9B1A - chains A and C of the 4 polymer chains in the assembly; structure by electron microscopy, 2.30 A resolution.

Chain A:
Molecule: Capsid protein VP1
Organism: enterovirus D68
Notes: EC 3.4.22.29, 3.6.1.15, 3.4.22.28, 2.7.7.48
UniProtKB: A0A097BW12 (A0A097BW12_HED68); residues -11 to 297 here correspond to UniProt positions 553-861 (UniProt number = residue number + 564)
Chain sequence (309 residues; numbered -11 to 297; the number before each row is that of its first residue; numbers below 1 keep their minus sign (Leu-11 is residue -11)):
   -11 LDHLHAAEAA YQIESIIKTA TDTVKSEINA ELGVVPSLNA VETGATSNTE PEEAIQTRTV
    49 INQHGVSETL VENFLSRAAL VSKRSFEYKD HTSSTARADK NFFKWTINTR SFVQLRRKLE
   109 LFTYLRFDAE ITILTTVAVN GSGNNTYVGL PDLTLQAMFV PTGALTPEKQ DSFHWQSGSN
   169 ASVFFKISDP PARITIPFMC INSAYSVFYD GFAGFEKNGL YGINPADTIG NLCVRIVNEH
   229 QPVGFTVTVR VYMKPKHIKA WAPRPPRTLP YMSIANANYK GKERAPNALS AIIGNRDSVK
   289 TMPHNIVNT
Disordered / not traced: -11 to 0, 84-85, 130-134, 297
Residues lining bound ligands: A1AIF ((5M)-5-{8-[({4-[(propan-2-yl)oxy]phenyl}methyl)amino]quinolin-4-yl}pyridine-2-carbonitrile): Val69, Trp93, Ile95, Asn96, Thr97, Leu107, Leu113, Phe115, Ala117, Ile119, Ala145, Met146, Phe147, Ala169, Ser170, Val171, Ile182, Ile184, Tyr193, Val195, Ile217, Leu220, Met241

Chain C:
Molecule: viral protein 2
Organism: enterovirus D68
UniProtKB: A0A0A7X639 (A0A0A7X639_9ENTO); residues 1-248 here correspond to UniProt positions 70-317 (UniProt number = residue number + 69)
Chain sequence (248 residues; each row starts with the number of its first residue):
     1 SPSAEACGYS DRVLQLKLGN SAIVTQEAAN YCCAYGEWPN YLPDHEAVAI DKPTQPETAT
    61 DRFYTLKSVK WETGSTGWWW KLPDALNNIG MFGQNVQHHY LYRSGFLIHV QCNATKFHQG
   121 ALLVVAIPEH QRGAHNTNTS PGFDDIMKGE EGGTFNHPYV LDDGTSLACA TIFPHQWINL
   181 RTNNSATIVL PWMNAAPMDF PLRHNQWTLA IIPVVPLGTR TTSSMVPITV SIAPMCCEFN
   241 GLRHAITQ
Disordered / not traced: 1-9, 248

How chain A and chain C interact:
Residue-residue contacts - 103 pairs, chain A then chain C:
  Val29(A) with Trp177(C)
  Glu30(A) with Gln176(C); Trp177(C), hydrogen bond (backbone-backbone); Asn179(C), hydrogen bond; Thr182(C), hydrogen bond; Asn183(C)
  Thr31(A) with Ala29(C); His175(C); Gln176(C), hydrogen bond (backbone-side chain)
  Gly32(A) with His175(C)
  Thr111(A) with Glu129(C)
  Tyr112(A) with Glu129(C), hydrogen bond; Met193(C); Asn194(C); Ala195(C)
  Asn190(A) with Ala195(C); Ala196(C)
  Ser191(A) with Ala195(C)
  Ala192(A) with Ala195(C)
  Phe196(A) with Glu129(C); Gln131(C)
  Tyr197(A) with Glu129(C); Gln131(C), hydrogen bond (backbone-side chain); His204(C)
  Asp198(A) with Lys81(C), salt bridge; Glu129(C), hydrogen bond (backbone-side chain); His130(C); Ile146(C); His204(C); Asn205(C), hydrogen bond (backbone-backbone); Thr208(C)
  Gly199(A) with Arg203(C)
  Phe200(A) with Gly142(C); Phe143(C), hydrophobic; Ile146(C), hydrophobic; Arg203(C), hydrogen bond (backbone-backbone)
  Gly202(A) with Arg203(C), hydrogen bond (backbone-side chain)
  Phe203(A) with Tyr100(C), hydrophobic; Phe200(C), hydrophobic; Arg203(C), hydrogen bond (backbone-side chain)
  Glu204(A) with Arg203(C), hydrogen bond (backbone-side chain)
  Lys205(A) with Phe143(C); Arg203(C)
  Tyr209(A) with His130(C); Gln131(C); Arg132(C), hydrogen bond (side chain-backbone); Pro141(C); Ile146(C)
  Gly210(A) with Gln131(C)
  Ala250(A) with Tyr35(C); Met193(C), hydrophobic
  Pro251(A) with Ile172(C); Phe173(C)
  Arg252(A) with Pro128(C), hydrogen bond (side chain-backbone); Glu129(C), hydrogen bond (side chain-backbone); Ile172(C); Phe173(C)
  Pro253(A) with Thr165(C); Ser166(C); Cys169(C); Ala170(C); Ile172(C); Phe173(C)
  Pro254(A) with Thr165(C)
  Arg255(A) with Asp163(C), hydrogen bond (side chain-backbone); Gly164(C); Thr165(C)
  Thr256(A) with Gly164(C), hydrogen bond (backbone-backbone); Thr165(C), hydrogen bond (side chain-backbone); Ser166(C)
  Leu257(A) with Val160(C), hydrophobic; Gly164(C), hydrogen bond (backbone-backbone)
  Met260(A) with Thr137(C); Asn138(C)
  Ala263(A) with Ser140(C)
  Asn264(A) with Asn138(C), hydrogen bond (side chain-backbone); Thr139(C); Ser140(C), hydrogen bond
  Ala265(A) with Gly133(C); Asp163(C)
  Asn266(A) with Gly133(C); Ala134(C), hydrogen bond (side chain-backbone); Thr137(C), hydrogen bond (side chain-backbone); Asn138(C); Thr139(C), hydrogen bond (side chain-backbone); Pro141(C)
  Tyr267(A) with Gly133(C); Ala134(C), hydrogen bond (backbone-backbone); His135(C); Asn136(C), hydrogen bond (backbone-backbone); His157(C), hydrogen bond; Val160(C), hydrophobic; Asp162(C); Asp163(C); Gly164(C)
  Lys268(A) with Asn136(C), hydrogen bond
  Leu277(A) with His135(C); His157(C); Tyr159(C); Val160(C), hydrophobic
  Ser278(A) with Tyr159(C)
  Ala279(A) with Tyr159(C)
  Ile280(A) with Tyr159(C), hydrogen bond (backbone-side chain)
Other interface residues (no listed pair), chain A (41 interface residues in all): Ser194, Ser261
Other interface residues (no listed pair), chain C (53 interface residues in all): Asn30, Ile127, Met147, Asn156, Leu161

Summary:
The interface between chain A and chain C involves 41 residues on one side and 53 on the other; the contacts
include 29 hydrogen bonds and 1 salt bridge. Polar contacts include Asp198(A)-Lys81(C), Glu30(A)-Asn179(C) and
Glu30(A)-Thr182(C). Chain A binds compound A1AIF.
Chain A is Capsid protein VP1 and chain C is viral protein 2, both from enterovirus D68; the structure, EV-D68
in complex with inhibitor Jun11-69-5, was determined by electron microscopy.
